PDB entry 6JNX | electron microscopy, 4.08 A resolution (low resolution: residue-level contacts below are approximate; hydrogen-bond / salt-bridge calls are withheld) | chains D and R of the 11 polymer chains in the assembly

== Chain D ==
Molecule: DNA-directed RNA polymerase subunit beta'
Source organism: Escherichia coli K-12
Notes: EC 2.7.7.6
Reference sequence: P0A8T7 (RPOC_ECOLI); residues 1-1407 here = UniProt positions 1-1407
Amino-acid sequence (1407 residues; row label = number of the first residue in the row):
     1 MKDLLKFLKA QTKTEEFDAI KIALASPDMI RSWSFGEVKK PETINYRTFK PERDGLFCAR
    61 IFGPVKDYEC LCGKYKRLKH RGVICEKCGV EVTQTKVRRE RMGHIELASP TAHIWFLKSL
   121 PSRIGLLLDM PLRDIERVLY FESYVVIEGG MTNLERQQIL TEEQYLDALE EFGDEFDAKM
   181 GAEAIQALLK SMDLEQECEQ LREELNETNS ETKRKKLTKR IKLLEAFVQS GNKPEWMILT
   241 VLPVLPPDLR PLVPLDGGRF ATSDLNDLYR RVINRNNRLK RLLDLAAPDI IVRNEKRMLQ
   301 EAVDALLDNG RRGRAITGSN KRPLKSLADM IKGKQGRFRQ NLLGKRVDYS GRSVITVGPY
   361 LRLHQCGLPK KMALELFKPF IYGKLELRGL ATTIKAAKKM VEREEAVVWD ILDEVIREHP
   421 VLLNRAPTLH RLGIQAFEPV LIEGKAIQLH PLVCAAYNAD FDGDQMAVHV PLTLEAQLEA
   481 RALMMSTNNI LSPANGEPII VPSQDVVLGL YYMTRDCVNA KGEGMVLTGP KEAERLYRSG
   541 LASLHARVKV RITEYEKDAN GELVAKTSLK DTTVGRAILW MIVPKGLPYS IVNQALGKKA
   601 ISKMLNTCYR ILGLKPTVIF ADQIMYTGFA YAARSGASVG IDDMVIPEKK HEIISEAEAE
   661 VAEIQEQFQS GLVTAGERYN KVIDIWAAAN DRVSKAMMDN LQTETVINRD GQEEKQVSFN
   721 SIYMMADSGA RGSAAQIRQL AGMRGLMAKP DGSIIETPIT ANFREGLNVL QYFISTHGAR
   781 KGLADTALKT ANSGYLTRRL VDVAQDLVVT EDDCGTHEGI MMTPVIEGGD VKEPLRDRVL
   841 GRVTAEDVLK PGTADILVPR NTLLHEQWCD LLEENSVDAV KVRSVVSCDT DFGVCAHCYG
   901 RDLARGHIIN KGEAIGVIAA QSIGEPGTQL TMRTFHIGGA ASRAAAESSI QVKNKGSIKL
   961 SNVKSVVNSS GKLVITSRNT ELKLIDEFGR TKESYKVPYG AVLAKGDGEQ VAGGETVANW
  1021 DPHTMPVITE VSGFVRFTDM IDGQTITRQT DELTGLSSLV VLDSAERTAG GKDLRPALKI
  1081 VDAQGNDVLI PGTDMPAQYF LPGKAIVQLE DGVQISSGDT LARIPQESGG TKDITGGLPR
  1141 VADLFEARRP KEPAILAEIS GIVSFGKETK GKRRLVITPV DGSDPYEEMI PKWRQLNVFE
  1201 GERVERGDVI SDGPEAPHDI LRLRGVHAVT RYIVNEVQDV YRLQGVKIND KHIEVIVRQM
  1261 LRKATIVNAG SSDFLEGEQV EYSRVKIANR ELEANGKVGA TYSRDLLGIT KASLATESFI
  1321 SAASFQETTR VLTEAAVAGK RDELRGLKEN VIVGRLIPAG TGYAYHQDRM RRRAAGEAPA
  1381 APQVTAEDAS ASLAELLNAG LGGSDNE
Unresolved in the structure: 1-15, 934-947, 1127-1135, 1374-1407
Bound ions: Zn2+ site 1: Cys70, Cys72, Cys85; Mg2+: Asp460, Asp462 (shared with A18(R), G19(R) of chain R); Zn2+ site 2: Cys814, Cys888, Cys895, Cys898
Curated features (UniProtKB/Swiss-Prot):
  - binding site (Zn(2+)): Cys70, Cys72, Cys85, Cys88, Cys814, Cys888, Cys895, Cys898
  - binding site (Mg(2+)): Asp460, Asp462, Asp464
  - modified residue: Lys983 (N6-acetyllysine)
  - mutagenesis: Gln504 (Q504P: Resistant to antibiotics salinamide A and B), Asn690 (N690D: Resistant to antibiotics salinamide A and B), Met697 (M697V: Resistant to antibiotics salinamide A and B), Ala735 (A735T: Resistant to antibiotics salinamide A and B), Arg738 (R738C/H/P/S: Resistant to antibiotics salinamide A and B), Ala748 (A748E: Resistant to antibiotics salinamide A and B), Pro758 (P758S/T: Resistant to antibiotics salinamide A and B), Phe763 (F763C: Resistant to antibiotics salinamide A and B), Ser775 (S775A: Resistant to antibiotics salinamide A and B), Ala779 (A779T/V: Resistant to antibiotics salinamide A and B), Arg780 (R780C: Resistant to antibiotics salinamide A and B), Gly782 (G782A/C: Resistant to antibiotics salinamide A and B), 1 further mutagenesis entry in UniProt

== Chain R ==
Molecule: 18-nt RNA strand
Sequence (18 nucleotides; each row starts with the number of its first residue):
     5 AUAAGGUGGG GUUAGUGA
Bound ions: Mg2+: A18, G19 (shared with Asp460(D), Asp462(D) of chain D)

== Chain D / chain R interface ==
Residue-residue contacts (14; chain D residue first):
  Ala261(D) - G10(R)
  Arg322(D) - U11(R)
  Arg322(D) - G12(R)
  Arg425(D) - A18(R)
  Arg425(D) - G19(R)
  Asp460(D) - G19(R)
  Asp462(D) - A18(R)
  Asp462(D) - G19(R)
  Asp464(D) - A18(R)
  Arg731(D) - G21(R)
  Thr790(D) - G19(R)
  Thr928(D) - U20(R)
  Thr931(D) - A22(R)
  Met932(D) - A22(R)
Other interface residues (no listed pair), chain D (18 interface residues in all): Asp256, Gly463, Ser733, Gln736, Thr786, Gln929, Leu930
Other interface residues (no listed pair), chain R (10 interface residues in all): G9, U17

== Summary ==
18 residues of chain D face 10 of chain R across their interface. The Zn2+ site 1 is built by Cys70(D),
Cys72(D) and Cys85(D). From UniProt: 8 Zn2+-binding residues, 3 Mg2+-binding residues and 13 mutagenesis sites
on chain D.
Here chain D is DNA-directed RNA polymerase subunit beta' (Escherichia coli K-12) and chain R is an 18-nt RNA
strand. Entry 6JNX (Cryo-EM structure of a Q-engaged arrested complex) was determined by electron microscopy
together with 6JNY from the same study.
